Entry 9CM1 (electron microscopy, 3.50 A resolution); this record covers chains D and F of the 60 polymer chains in the assembly.

[Chain D (and F)]
Name: Phosphosulfolactate synthase
Source organism: Escherichia coli
Notes: chain F of this document is another copy of the same molecule, construct and numbering; everything in this record applies to it too
UniProt: Q57703 (PSLS_METJA); numbering as in UniProt (aligned over 1-251)
Chain sequence (259 residues; each row starts with the number of its first residue):
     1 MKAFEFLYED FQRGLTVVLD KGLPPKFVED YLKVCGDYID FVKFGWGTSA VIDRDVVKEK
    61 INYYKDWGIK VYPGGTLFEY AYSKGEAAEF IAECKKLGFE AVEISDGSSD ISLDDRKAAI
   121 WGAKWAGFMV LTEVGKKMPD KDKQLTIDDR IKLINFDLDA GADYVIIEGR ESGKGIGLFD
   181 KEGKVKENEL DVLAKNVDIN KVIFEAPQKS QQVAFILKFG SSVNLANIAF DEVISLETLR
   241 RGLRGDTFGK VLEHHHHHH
Unresolved in the structure: 137-143, 170-176, 252-259
Construct notes: conflict E86 (Lys in Q57703), A87 (Phe in Q57703), A88 (Asp in Q57703), I91 (Leu in Q57703), A92 (Asn in Q57703), K95 (Glu in Q57703), D114 (Glu in Q57703), D115 (Glu in Q57703), A118 (Asn in Q57703), W121 (Lys in Q57703), G122 (Arg in Q57703), W125 (Asp in Q57703), A126 (Asn in Q57703); expression tag (252-259)
UniProt features mapped onto this chain:
  - mutagenesis: K137 (K137N: Loss of function)

[Interface between chain D and chain F]
Contacting residue pairs - 56 pairs, chain D then chain F:
  K21(D) with D231(F), salt bridge; E232(F), salt bridge; I234(F)
  G22(D) with V34(F)
  P24(D) with F27(F), hydrophobic; D30(F); Y31(F), hydrophobic; V34(F), hydrophobic
  P25(D) with D30(F); V34(F)
  K26(D) with D30(F), hydrogen bond (backbone-side chain)
  F27(D) with F27(F), hydrophobic; D30(F), hydrogen bond (backbone-side chain)
  W46(D) with S235(F); T238(F), hydrogen bond; L243(F); R244(F)
  G47(D) with L243(F), hydrogen bond (backbone-backbone)
  T48(D) with I234(F); T238(F)
  S49(D) with A3(F); F4(F)
  A50(D) with A3(F); R241(F), hydrogen bond (backbone-side chain)
  V51(D) with K2(F); Y38(F), hydrogen bond (backbone-side chain); I234(F), hydrophobic; E237(F); T238(F); R241(F)
  I52(D) with K2(F); A3(F), hydrogen bond (backbone-backbone); I234(F), hydrophobic
  D53(D) with M1(F)
  R54(D) with M1(F), hydrogen bond (backbone-backbone); K2(F); A3(F)
  V56(D) with K33(F)
  T76(D) with L243(F); F248(F)
  L77(D) with L7(F), hydrophobic
  E79(D) with F248(F)
  Y80(D) with L243(F), hydrophobic; F248(F)
  K84(D) with E9(F), salt bridge
  E86(D) with F6(F)
  E89(D) with F6(F)
  F90(D) with F4(F), hydrophobic; F6(F)
  E93(D) with A3(F); F4(F), hydrogen bond (side chain-backbone)
  C94(D) with F4(F), hydrophobic
  L97(D) with A3(F), hydrophobic; F4(F), hydrophobic
  S108(D) with G245(F); F248(F)
Also at the interface, not in a pair above, chain D (34 interface residues in all): L23, V57, A81, S83, F99, S109

[In short]
34 residues of chain D and 24 residues of chain F are in contact, with 9 hydrogen bonds and 3 salt bridges.
Polar contacts include K21(D)-D231(F), K21(D)-E232(F) and K84(D)-E9(F). From UniProt: one mutagenesis site on
chain D.
Both chains are Phosphosulfolactate synthase (Escherichia coli). Entry 9CM1 (Novel designed icosahedral
nanoparticle I3-D12) was determined by electron microscopy, deposited together with 9CLZ and 9CM0.
